1PJQ - chains A and B; structure by X-ray diffraction, 2.21 A resolution.

[Chain A (and B)]
Name: Siroheme synthase
Source organism: Salmonella typhimurium
Notes: EC 2.1.1.107, 1.-.-.-, 4.99.1.-; chain B of this document is another copy of the same molecule, construct and numbering; everything in this record applies to it too
Reference sequence: P25924 (CYSG_SALTY); residue numbers follow UniProt; this construct covers 1-457
Sequence (457 residues; numbered 1 to 457; the number before each row is that of its first residue):
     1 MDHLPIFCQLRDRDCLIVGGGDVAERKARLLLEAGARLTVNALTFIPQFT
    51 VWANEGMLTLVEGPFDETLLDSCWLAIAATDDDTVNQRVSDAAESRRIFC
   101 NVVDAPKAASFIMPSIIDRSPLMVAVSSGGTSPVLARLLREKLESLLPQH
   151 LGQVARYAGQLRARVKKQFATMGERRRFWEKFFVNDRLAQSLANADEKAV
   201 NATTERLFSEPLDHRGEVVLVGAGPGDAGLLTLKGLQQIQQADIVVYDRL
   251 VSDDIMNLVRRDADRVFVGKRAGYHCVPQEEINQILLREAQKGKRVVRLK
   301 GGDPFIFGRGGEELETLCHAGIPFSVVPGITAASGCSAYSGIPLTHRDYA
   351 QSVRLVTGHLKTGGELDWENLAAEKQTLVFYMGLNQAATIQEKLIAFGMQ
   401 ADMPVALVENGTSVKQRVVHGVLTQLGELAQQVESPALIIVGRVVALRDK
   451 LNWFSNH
Unresolved in the structure: 272-274, 358-363 (chain B: 273-274)
Modified residues: S128 (phosphoserine; SEP)
Sequence notes: modified residue (128)
UniProt features mapped onto this chain:
  - active site: D248 (Proton acceptor), K270 (Proton donor)
  - binding site (NAD(+)): D22, V23, L43, T44
  - binding site (S-adenosyl-L-methionine): P225, G301 to D303, I306, T331, A332, M382, G411, A437
  - modified residue: S128 (Phosphoserine)
  - mutagenesis: S128 (S128A: Abolishes the methyltransferase activity and increases 3 and 4-fold the dehydrogenase and ferrochelatase activities, respectively ...), L250 (L250A: Abolishes the dehydrogenase and ferrochelatase activities and reduces 6-fold the methyltransferase activity), K270 (K270I: Abolishes the methyltransferase, dehydrogenase and ferrochelatase activities), N385 (N385A: Abolishes the dehydrogenase and ferrochelatase activities and reduces 10-fold the methyltransferase activity)

[How chain A and chain B interact]
Pairs across the interface (262):
  M1(A) - L30(B)  hydrophobic
  M1(A) - E33(B)  hydrogen bond (backbone-backbone)
  M1(A) - A34(B)
  M1(A) - D118(B)
  M1(A) - S120(B)
  M1(A) - M123(B)  hydrophobic
  D2(A) - Q9(B)
  D2(A) - R11(B)
  D2(A) - S120(B)  hydrogen bond (backbone-side chain)
  D2(A) - P121(B)
  D2(A) - R156(B)  salt bridge
  H3(A) - F7(B)  hydrogen bond (side chain-backbone)
  H3(A) - C8(B)  hydrogen bond (side chain-backbone)
  H3(A) - Q9(B)
  H3(A) - M123(B)
  L4(A) - I6(B)
  L4(A) - F7(B)
  L4(A) - C8(B)  hydrogen bond (backbone-backbone)
  L4(A) - L10(B)  hydrophobic
  L4(A) - L30(B)  hydrophobic
  P5(A) - I6(B)
  P5(A) - F7(B)  hydrophobic
  P5(A) - P114(B)
  P5(A) - I116(B)  hydrophobic
  P5(A) - M123(B)
  P5(A) - A125(B)  hydrophobic
  I6(A) - L4(B)
  I6(A) - P5(B)
  I6(A) - I6(B)  hydrogen bond (backbone-backbone)
  I6(A) - C8(B)  hydrophobic
  I6(A) - F111(B)  hydrophobic
  I6(A) - I112(B)
  F7(A) - H3(B)
  F7(A) - L4(B)
  F7(A) - P5(B)  hydrophobic
  F7(A) - F111(B)
  F7(A) - I112(B)  hydrogen bond (backbone-backbone)
  F7(A) - P114(B)  hydrophobic
  F7(A) - S127(B)
  C8(A) - H3(B)
  C8(A) - L4(B)  hydrogen bond (backbone-backbone)
  C8(A) - I6(B)  hydrophobic
  C8(A) - F99(B)  hydrophobic
  C8(A) - S110(B)
  Q9(A) - D2(B)  hydrogen bond (side chain-backbone)
  Q9(A) - H3(B)
  Q9(A) - S110(B)  hydrogen bond (backbone-backbone)
  L10(A) - L4(B)  hydrophobic
  L10(A) - F99(B)  hydrophobic
  R11(A) - D2(B)  hydrogen bond (side chain-backbone)
  R13(A) - E94(B)  salt bridge
  L31(A) - L4(B)  hydrophobic
  E33(A) - M1(B)
  A34(A) - M1(B)
  D71(A) - R97(B)  hydrogen bond (backbone-side chain)
  W74(A) - E94(B)
  W74(A) - R97(B)
  W74(A) - I98(B)
  W74(A) - F99(B)
  W74(A) - S110(B)
  E94(A) - R13(B)  salt bridge
  E94(A) - W74(B)
  R97(A) - D71(B)  hydrogen bond (side chain-backbone)
  R97(A) - S72(B)
  R97(A) - C73(B)
  R97(A) - W74(B)
  I98(A) - W74(B)
  F99(A) - C8(B)  hydrophobic
  F99(A) - L10(B)  hydrophobic
  F99(A) - W74(B)
  S110(A) - C8(B)
  S110(A) - Q9(B)  hydrogen bond (backbone-backbone)
  S110(A) - R13(B)
  S110(A) - W74(B)
  F111(A) - I6(B)  hydrophobic
  F111(A) - F7(B)
  I112(A) - I6(B)
  I112(A) - F7(B)  hydrogen bond (backbone-backbone)
  M113(A) - L4(B)  hydrophobic
  M113(A) - P5(B)
  P114(A) - P5(B)
  P114(A) - F7(B)  hydrophobic
  I116(A) - M1(B)  hydrophobic
  I116(A) - P5(B)  hydrophobic
  D118(A) - M1(B)
  S120(A) - M1(B)  hydrogen bond (side chain-backbone)
  P121(A) - S127(B)
  P121(A) - S128(B)
  P121(A) - G129(B)
  P121(A) - T131(B)
  L122(A) - S127(B)
  L122(A) - L135(B)  hydrophobic
  L122(A) - L139(B)  hydrophobic
  M123(A) - M1(B)  hydrophobic
  M123(A) - H3(B)
  M123(A) - P5(B)
  M123(A) - A125(B)
  M123(A) - V126(B)
  M123(A) - S127(B)  hydrogen bond (backbone-backbone)
  V124(A) - V124(B)  hydrophobic
  V124(A) - A125(B)
  A125(A) - P5(B)  hydrophobic
  A125(A) - F7(B)  hydrophobic
  A125(A) - M123(B)
  A125(A) - V124(B)
  A125(A) - A125(B)  hydrogen bond (backbone-backbone)
  V126(A) - M123(B)
  S127(A) - F7(B)
  S127(A) - P121(B)
  S127(A) - L122(B)
  S127(A) - M123(B)  hydrogen bond (backbone-backbone)
  S128(A) - P121(B)
  T131(A) - A155(B)
  T131(A) - R156(B)  hydrogen bond
  T131(A) - R162(B)  hydrogen bond (backbone-side chain)
  S132(A) - A155(B)  hydrogen bond (side chain-backbone)
  S132(A) - A158(B)
  S132(A) - F183(B)
  V134(A) - W179(B)  hydrophobic
  L135(A) - L122(B)  hydrophobic
  L135(A) - A155(B)  hydrophobic
  L135(A) - F183(B)  hydrophobic
  R137(A) - R176(B)
  L138(A) - R176(B)
  L139(A) - L122(B)  hydrophobic
  E141(A) - R176(B)  salt bridge
  L143(A) - L143(B)  hydrophobic
  L146(A) - L146(B)  hydrophobic
  L147(A) - L139(B)  hydrophobic
  A155(A) - T131(B)  hydrogen bond (backbone-side chain)
  A155(A) - L135(B)  hydrophobic
  G159(A) - T131(B)
  R162(A) - G130(B)  hydrogen bond (side chain-backbone)
  R162(A) - P133(B)
  F183(A) - S132(B)
  F183(A) - V134(B)  hydrophobic
  F183(A) - L135(B)  hydrophobic
  A228(A) - Q149(B)
  A228(A) - L233(B)
  G229(A) - T232(B)
  G229(A) - L233(B)  hydrogen bond (backbone-backbone)
  G229(A) - K234(B)  hydrogen bond (backbone-backbone)
  L230(A) - T232(B)
  L230(A) - P328(B)  hydrophobic
  L231(A) - T232(B)
  L231(A) - L233(B)  hydrogen bond (backbone-backbone)
  T232(A) - G229(B)
  T232(A) - L230(B)
  T232(A) - L231(B)
  T232(A) - L233(B)
  T232(A) - I330(B)
  L233(A) - A228(B)
  L233(A) - G229(B)  hydrogen bond (backbone-backbone)
  L233(A) - L231(B)  hydrogen bond (backbone-backbone)
  L233(A) - L233(B)
  L233(A) - L236(B)  hydrophobic
  K234(A) - G229(B)  hydrogen bond (backbone-backbone)
  L236(A) - E141(B)
  L236(A) - S145(B)
  Q237(A) - E141(B)
  Q240(A) - R137(B)
  Q240(A) - R140(B)
  Q240(A) - E141(B)  hydrogen bond (side chain-backbone)
  Q241(A) - E141(B)
  N257(A) - R140(B)  hydrogen bond (backbone-side chain)
  L258(A) - E144(B)
  V259(A) - R140(B)  hydrogen bond (backbone-side chain)
  R260(A) - R137(B)
  R260(A) - R140(B)
  R261(A) - R26(B)
  R261(A) - L30(B)
  R261(A) - E33(B)  salt bridge
  R261(A) - I116(B)  hydrogen bond (side chain-backbone)
  R261(A) - R140(B)
  D262(A) - R26(B)  hydrogen bond (backbone-side chain)
  D262(A) - R137(B)  salt bridge
  D264(A) - R26(B)  salt bridge
  D303(A) - S334(B)  hydrogen bond
  F305(A) - S337(B)
  F305(A) - A338(B)  hydrophobic
  F305(A) - P343(B)  hydrophobic
  F305(A) - L344(B)  hydrogen bond (backbone-backbone)
  F305(A) - T345(B)  hydrogen bond (backbone-side chain)
  I306(A) - S334(B)
  I306(A) - L344(B)  hydrophobic
  I306(A) - T345(B)  hydrogen bond (backbone-side chain)
  G311(A) - H346(B)
  E312(A) - H346(B)
  E312(A) - R347(B)
  L314(A) - L451(B)
  E315(A) - H346(B)  salt bridge
  E315(A) - R347(B)  salt bridge
  E315(A) - K450(B)  salt bridge
  E315(A) - L451(B)
  C318(A) - K450(B)
  F324(A) - K450(B)
  F324(A) - L451(B)
  F324(A) - W453(B)
  S325(A) - W453(B)
  V326(A) - A338(B)  hydrophobic
  V326(A) - W453(B)
  P328(A) - I330(B)
  P328(A) - S334(B)
  P328(A) - A338(B)
  P328(A) - Y339(B)
  G329(A) - I330(B)
  I330(A) - P328(B)
  I330(A) - G329(B)
  I330(A) - I330(B)
  T331(A) - S334(B)
  S334(A) - D303(B)  hydrogen bond
  S334(A) - P328(B)
  A338(A) - F305(B)  hydrophobic
  Y339(A) - P328(B)
  P343(A) - F305(B)  hydrophobic
  L344(A) - F305(B)
  T345(A) - F305(B)  hydrogen bond (side chain-backbone)
  T345(A) - I306(B)
  T345(A) - F307(B)  hydrogen bond (side chain-backbone)
  H346(A) - E312(B)
  H346(A) - E315(B)  salt bridge
  R347(A) - E312(B)  salt bridge
  R347(A) - E315(B)  salt bridge
  Q351(A) - L355(B)
  Q351(A) - V356(B)
  Q351(A) - T357(B)  hydrogen bond (backbone-backbone)
  Q351(A) - D367(B)  hydrogen bond
  S352(A) - R354(B)
  S352(A) - L355(B)
  S352(A) - V356(B)
  V353(A) - V353(B)
  V353(A) - R354(B)
  V353(A) - L355(B)  hydrogen bond (backbone-backbone)
  R354(A) - S352(B)  hydrogen bond
  R354(A) - V353(B)
  R354(A) - R354(B)
  R354(A) - Q376(B)  hydrogen bond
  L355(A) - Q351(B)
  L355(A) - S352(B)
  L355(A) - V353(B)  hydrogen bond (backbone-backbone)
  V356(A) - Q351(B)
  T357(A) - Q351(B)
  N370(A) - R354(B)  hydrogen bond
  N370(A) - E369(B)
  N370(A) - N370(B)  hydrogen bond (side chain-backbone)
  A373(A) - N370(B)
  Q376(A) - R354(B)  hydrogen bond
  Q376(A) - N370(B)
  V414(A) - A193(B)
  V414(A) - N194(B)
  K450(A) - E315(B)
  L451(A) - L314(B)  hydrophobic
  L451(A) - E315(B)
  L451(A) - F324(B)
  W453(A) - F324(B)
  W453(A) - S325(B)
  W453(A) - V326(B)
  F454(A) - Q190(B)
  F454(A) - N194(B)  hydrogen bond (backbone-side chain)
  S455(A) - N194(B)
  S455(A) - D196(B)
  N456(A) - D196(B)  hydrogen bond
Also at the interface, not in a pair above, chain A (128 interface residues in all): L30, S72, C73, L75, A109, G129, P133, L151, A158, W179, A263, F307, G308, G335, I342, E369, L447, N452
Also at the interface, not in a pair above, chain B (132 interface residues in all): L31, L75, A109, M113, L138, L147, H150, L151, V154, E180, A199, L258, G311, C318, V327, G335, I342, E365, L366, A373, L447, N452

[Overview]
128 residues of chain A face 132 of chain B across their interface, with 53 hydrogen bonds and 13 salt
bridges. Polar contacts include D2(A)-R156(B), R13(A)-E94(B) and E141(A)-R176(B).
Chain A and chain B are both Siroheme synthase (Salmonella typhimurium); the structure, Structure and function
of CysG, the multifunctional methyltransferase/dehydrogenase/ferrochelatase for siroheme synthesis, was
determined by X-ray diffraction together with 1PJS and 1PJT from the same study.
